PDB entry 6HUZ | X-ray diffraction, 1.85 A resolution | chain A

Chain A:
Name: Coenzyme F420-dependent N(5), N(10)-methenyltetrahydromethanopterin reductase-related protein
Organism: Desulfurobacterium thermolithotrophum DSM 11699
Notes: engineered mutation(s): wild-type
UniProt: F0S2B6 (F0S2B6_DESTD); residues 1-357 here = UniProt positions 1-357
Amino-acid sequence (370 residues; each row starts with the number of its first residue):
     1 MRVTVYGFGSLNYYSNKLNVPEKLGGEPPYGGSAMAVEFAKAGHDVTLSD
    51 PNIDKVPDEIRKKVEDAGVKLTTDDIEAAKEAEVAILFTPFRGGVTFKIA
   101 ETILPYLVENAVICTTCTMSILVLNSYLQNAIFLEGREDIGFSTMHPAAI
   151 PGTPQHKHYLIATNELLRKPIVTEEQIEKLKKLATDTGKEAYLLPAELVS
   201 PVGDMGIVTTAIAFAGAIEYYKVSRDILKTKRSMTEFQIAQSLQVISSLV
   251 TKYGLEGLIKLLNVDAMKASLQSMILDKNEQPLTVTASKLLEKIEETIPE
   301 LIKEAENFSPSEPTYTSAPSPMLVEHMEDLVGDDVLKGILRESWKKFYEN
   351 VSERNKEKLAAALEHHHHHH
Not modelled in the structure: 348-349, 357-370
Construct notes: expression tag (358-370)
Metal / ion sites: iron-guanylyl pyridinol cofactor Fe near Cys117 (its only coordinating residue here); Na+ site 1: Glu236, Glu256, Lys356; Na+ site 2: Gln238, Ser242
Residues lining bound ligands:
  - iron-guanylyl pyridinol cofactor (FE9): Tyr6, Gly7, Phe8, Gly9, Ser10, Tyr13, Tyr14, Ser49, Asp50, Pro51, Asn52, Asp75, Phe88, Thr89, Pro90, Phe91, Arg92, Val95, Lys98, Ile99, Thr116, Cys117, Thr118, His146, Pro147, Ala148, Ala149, Ile150, Pro151, Gly203
  - 5,10-Methenyltetrahydrofolate (GUE): Tyr13, Lys17, Leu18, Phe91, Cys117, His146, Ala148, Ala149, Ile150, Gly203, Asp204, Met205, Ile207, Leu228, Lys229, Thr230, Met234, Ser270, Ser273, Met274

Overview:
Chain A binds iron-guanylyl pyridinol cofactor and 5,10-Methenyltetrahydrofolate. Glu236, Glu256 and Lys356
form the Na+ site 1. Gln238 and Ser242 coordinate Na+ site 2.
Chain A is Coenzyme F420-dependent N(5), N(10)-methenyltetrahydromethanopterin reductase-related protein
(Desulfurobacterium thermolithotrophum DSM 11699); the structure, HmdII from Desulfurobacterium
thermolithotrophum reconstituted with Fe-guanylylpyridinol (FeGP) cofactor and co-crystallized with
methenyl-tetrahydrofolate form B, was determined by X-ray diffraction (same publication as 6HUX and 6HUY).
